Entry 5Y17 (X-ray diffraction, 2.30 A resolution); this record covers chains B and D of the 4 polymer chains in the assembly.

== Chain B (and D) ==
Protein: Catalase
Source organism: Mycothermus thermophilus
Notes: EC 1.11.1.6; chain D of this document is another copy of the same molecule, construct and numbering; everything in this record applies to it too
UniProt: M4GGR7 (M4GGR7_9PEZI); residues 21-698 here correspond to UniProt positions 22-699 (UniProt number = residue number + 1)
Sequence (678 residues; each row starts with the number of its first residue):
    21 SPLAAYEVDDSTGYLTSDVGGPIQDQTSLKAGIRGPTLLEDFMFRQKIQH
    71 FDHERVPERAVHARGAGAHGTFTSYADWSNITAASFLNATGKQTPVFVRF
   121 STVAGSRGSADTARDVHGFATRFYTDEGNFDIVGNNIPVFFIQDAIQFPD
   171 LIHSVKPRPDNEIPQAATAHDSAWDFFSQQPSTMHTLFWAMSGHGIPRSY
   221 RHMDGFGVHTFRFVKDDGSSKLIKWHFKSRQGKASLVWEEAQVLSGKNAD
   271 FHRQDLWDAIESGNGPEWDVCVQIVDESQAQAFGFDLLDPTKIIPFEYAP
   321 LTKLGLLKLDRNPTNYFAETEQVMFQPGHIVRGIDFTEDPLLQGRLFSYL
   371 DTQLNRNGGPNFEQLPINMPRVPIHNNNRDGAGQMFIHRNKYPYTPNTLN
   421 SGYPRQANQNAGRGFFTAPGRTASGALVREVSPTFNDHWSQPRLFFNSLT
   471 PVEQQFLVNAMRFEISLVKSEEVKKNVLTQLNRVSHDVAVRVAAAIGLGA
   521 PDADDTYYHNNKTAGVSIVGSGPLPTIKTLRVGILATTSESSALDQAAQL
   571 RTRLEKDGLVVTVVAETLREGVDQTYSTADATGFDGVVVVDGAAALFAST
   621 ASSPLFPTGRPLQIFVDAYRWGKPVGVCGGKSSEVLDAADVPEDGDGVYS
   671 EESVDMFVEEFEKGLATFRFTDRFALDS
Not modelled in the structure: 619-621
Construct notes: engineered mutation Phe316 (Glu317 in M4GGR7)
Ion coordination: Ca2+ near Ser255 (its only coordinating residue here); cis-heme d hydroxychlorin gamma-spirolactone Fe near Tyr369 (its only coordinating residue here)
Residues lining bound ligands:
  - cis-heme d hydroxychlorin gamma-spirolactone (HDD), molecule 1: Ile68, Phe71, Asp72
  - cis-heme d hydroxychlorin gamma-spirolactone (HDD), molecule 2: Arg79, Ala80, Val81, His82, Arg119, Gly138, Phe139, Ala140, Val153, Gly154, Asn155, Phe160, Ala165, Phe168, Val228, His229, Val343, Phe345, Leu361, Gly364, Arg365, Ser368, Tyr369, Thr372, Gln373, Arg376
From the paper describing this entry:
  - mutagenesis - P158W, Q293W: decreased expression
  - mutagenesis - H246W, I314F, L321A, V536W: decreased catalytic activity on catechol
  - mutagenesis - V536A: unchanged catalytic activity
  - mutagenesis - H246W, I313F, I314F, L321A: unchanged catalytic activity on catalase
  - mutagenesis - V536W: increased catalytic activity on catalase

== Chain B / chain D interface ==
Contacting residue pairs (252):
  Gln44(B) - Arg449(D)
  Asp45(B) - Ile166(D)
  Gln46(B) - Ile166(D)
  Gln46(B) - Gln167(D)
  Gln46(B) - Asp170(D)
  Gln46(B) - Gln200(D)
  Thr47(B) - Asp164(D)
  Thr47(B) - Ile166(D)
  Thr47(B) - Arg449(D)
  Thr47(B) - Glu450(D)
  Thr47(B) - Val451(D)
  Ser48(B) - Asp164(D)  hydrogen bond
  Ser48(B) - Ile166(D)
  Ser48(B) - Val448(D)
  Ser48(B) - Arg449(D)
  Leu49(B) - Leu447(D)
  Leu49(B) - Val448(D)
  Leu49(B) - Arg449(D)
  Lys50(B) - Ala446(D)
  Lys50(B) - Leu447(D)
  Lys50(B) - Val448(D)  hydrogen bond (backbone-backbone)
  Lys50(B) - Glu450(D)  hydrogen bond (side chain-backbone)
  Ala51(B) - Ala443(D)
  Gly52(B) - Ser444(D)
  Gly52(B) - Ala446(D)  hydrogen bond (backbone-backbone)
  Ile53(B) - Val448(D)  hydrophobic
  Ile53(B) - Glu450(D)
  Ile53(B) - Val451(D)
  Ile53(B) - Ser452(D)
  Arg54(B) - Ala300(D)
  Arg54(B) - Gln301(D)  hydrogen bond
  Arg54(B) - Asp306(D)  salt bridge
  Arg54(B) - Leu308(D)
  Arg54(B) - Glu358(D)
  Gly55(B) - Glu358(D)
  Pro56(B) - Glu358(D)
  Pro56(B) - Gln363(D)
  Thr57(B) - Gln363(D)  hydrogen bond (backbone-side chain)
  Asp61(B) - Arg449(D)  salt bridge
  Met63(B) - Arg449(D)
  Phe64(B) - Ala165(D)  hydrophobic
  Phe64(B) - Ile166(D)  hydrophobic
  Phe64(B) - Gly364(D)
  Phe64(B) - Phe367(D)  hydrophobic
  Arg65(B) - Phe367(D)
  Lys67(B) - Ile166(D)  hydrogen bond (side chain-backbone)
  Lys67(B) - Asp170(D)  salt bridge
  Ile68(B) - Ala165(D)
  Ile68(B) - Pro169(D)
  Ile68(B) - Phe367(D)  hydrophobic
  Ile68(B) - Ser368(D)
  Gln69(B) - Phe367(D)
  Gln69(B) - Asp371(D)
  Phe71(B) - Ala80(D)  hydrophobic
  Phe71(B) - Phe168(D)  hydrophobic
  Phe71(B) - Pro169(D)  hydrophobic
  Phe71(B) - Ile172(D)  hydrophobic
  Asp72(B) - Phe367(D)
  Asp72(B) - Ser368(D)  hydrogen bond
  Asp72(B) - Asp371(D)
  Asp72(B) - Thr372(D)  hydrogen bond (backbone-side chain)
  Asp72(B) - Asn375(D)
  His73(B) - Asp371(D)  salt bridge
  His73(B) - Asn375(D)
  Glu74(B) - His173(D)  salt bridge
  Arg75(B) - Pro77(D)
  Arg75(B) - Glu78(D)
  Arg75(B) - Ala80(D)  hydrogen bond (side chain-backbone)
  Arg75(B) - Lys176(D)
  Arg75(B) - Asn375(D)  hydrogen bond (backbone-side chain)
  Val76(B) - Pro77(D)
  Pro77(B) - Arg75(D)
  Pro77(B) - Val76(D)
  Pro77(B) - Pro77(D)
  Glu78(B) - Arg75(D)
  Glu78(B) - Arg127(D)
  Ala80(B) - Arg75(D)  hydrogen bond (backbone-side chain)
  Arg84(B) - Gln185(D)
  Ser126(B) - Arg127(D)  hydrogen bond
  Ser126(B) - Gly128(D)
  Arg127(B) - Glu78(D)  salt bridge
  Arg127(B) - Ser126(D)
  Arg127(B) - Arg127(D)  hydrogen bond (backbone-backbone)
  Arg127(B) - Gly128(D)  hydrogen bond (backbone-backbone)
  Arg127(B) - Ser129(D)
  Arg127(B) - Glu182(D)  salt bridge
  Gly128(B) - Ser126(D)
  Gly128(B) - Gly128(D)
  Gly128(B) - Ser129(D)
  Gly128(B) - Gln185(D)
  Ser129(B) - Gly128(D)
  Asp164(B) - Thr47(D)
  Asp164(B) - Ser48(D)  hydrogen bond
  Ala165(B) - Phe64(D)  hydrophobic
  Ala165(B) - Ile68(D)
  Ile166(B) - Asp45(D)
  Ile166(B) - Gln46(D)
  Ile166(B) - Thr47(D)
  Ile166(B) - Ser48(D)
  Ile166(B) - Phe64(D)  hydrophobic
  Ile166(B) - Lys67(D)  hydrogen bond (backbone-side chain)
  Gln167(B) - Gln46(D)  hydrogen bond (side chain-backbone)
  Phe168(B) - Phe71(D)  hydrophobic
  Pro169(B) - Lys67(D)
  Pro169(B) - Ile68(D)
  Pro169(B) - Phe71(D)  hydrophobic
  Asp170(B) - Gln46(D)  hydrogen bond
  Asp170(B) - Lys67(D)  salt bridge
  Ile172(B) - Phe71(D)  hydrophobic
  His173(B) - Glu74(D)  salt bridge
  Lys176(B) - Arg75(D)
  Arg178(B) - Trp277(D)
  Pro179(B) - Asn335(D)
  Pro179(B) - Tyr336(D)  hydrogen bond (backbone-backbone)
  Asp180(B) - Trp277(D)
  Asp180(B) - Pro333(D)
  Asp180(B) - Thr334(D)
  Asp180(B) - Tyr336(D)  hydrogen bond (backbone-backbone)
  Asn181(B) - Arg273(D)
  Asn181(B) - Trp277(D)
  Asn181(B) - Tyr336(D)
  Glu182(B) - Arg127(D)  salt bridge
  Glu182(B) - Asp270(D)
  Glu182(B) - Arg273(D)  salt bridge
  Glu182(B) - Tyr336(D)
  Ile183(B) - Asp270(D)
  Ile183(B) - Arg273(D)
  Ile183(B) - Gln274(D)
  Pro184(B) - Asp270(D)
  Gln185(B) - Arg84(D)
  Gln185(B) - Gly128(D)
  Gln185(B) - Asp270(D)  hydrogen bond (backbone-side chain)
  Gln200(B) - Gln46(D)
  Glu259(B) - Pro627(D)
  Gln262(B) - Gly266(D)
  Gln262(B) - Lys267(D)  hydrogen bond
  Ser265(B) - Gly266(D)  hydrogen bond (side chain-backbone)
  Gly266(B) - Gln262(D)
  Gly266(B) - Ser265(D)
  Gly266(B) - Gly266(D)
  Lys267(B) - Gln262(D)  hydrogen bond
  Asp270(B) - Ile183(D)
  Asp270(B) - Pro184(D)
  Asp270(B) - Gln185(D)  hydrogen bond (side chain-backbone)
  Arg273(B) - Asn181(D)
  Arg273(B) - Glu182(D)  salt bridge
  Arg273(B) - Ile183(D)
  Gln274(B) - Ile183(D)
  Trp277(B) - Asp180(D)
  Trp277(B) - Asn181(D)
  Ala300(B) - Arg54(D)
  Gln301(B) - Arg54(D)  hydrogen bond
  Asp306(B) - Arg54(D)  salt bridge
  Leu308(B) - Arg54(D)
  Pro333(B) - Asp180(D)
  Thr334(B) - Asp180(D)
  Asn335(B) - Pro179(D)
  Tyr336(B) - Pro179(D)  hydrogen bond (backbone-backbone)
  Tyr336(B) - Asp180(D)
  Tyr336(B) - Asn181(D)
  Tyr336(B) - Glu182(D)  hydrogen bond
  Glu358(B) - Arg54(D)
  Glu358(B) - Gly55(D)
  Glu358(B) - Pro56(D)
  Gln363(B) - Pro56(D)
  Gln363(B) - Thr57(D)  hydrogen bond (side chain-backbone)
  Gly364(B) - Phe64(D)
  Phe367(B) - Phe64(D)  hydrophobic
  Phe367(B) - Arg65(D)
  Phe367(B) - Ile68(D)  hydrophobic
  Phe367(B) - Gln69(D)
  Phe367(B) - Asp72(D)
  Ser368(B) - Ile68(D)
  Ser368(B) - Asp72(D)  hydrogen bond
  Asp371(B) - Gln69(D)
  Asp371(B) - Asp72(D)
  Asp371(B) - His73(D)  salt bridge
  Thr372(B) - Asp72(D)  hydrogen bond (side chain-backbone)
  Asn375(B) - Asp72(D)
  Asn375(B) - His73(D)
  Asn375(B) - Arg75(D)  hydrogen bond (side chain-backbone)
  Ala443(B) - Ala51(D)
  Ser444(B) - Gly52(D)
  Ala446(B) - Lys50(D)
  Ala446(B) - Gly52(D)  hydrogen bond (backbone-backbone)
  Leu447(B) - Leu49(D)
  Leu447(B) - Lys50(D)
  Leu447(B) - Ala51(D)  hydrophobic
  Leu447(B) - Leu58(D)  hydrophobic
  Val448(B) - Ser48(D)
  Val448(B) - Leu49(D)
  Val448(B) - Lys50(D)  hydrogen bond (backbone-backbone)
  Arg449(B) - Gln44(D)
  Arg449(B) - Thr47(D)
  Arg449(B) - Ser48(D)
  Arg449(B) - Leu49(D)
  Arg449(B) - Asp61(D)  salt bridge
  Arg449(B) - Met63(D)
  Glu450(B) - Thr47(D)
  Glu450(B) - Lys50(D)  hydrogen bond (backbone-side chain)
  Glu450(B) - Ile53(D)
  Val451(B) - Thr47(D)
  Val451(B) - Ile53(D)
  Ser452(B) - Ile53(D)
  Ser452(B) - Arg54(D)
  Gln475(B) - Pro624(D)
  Asn479(B) - Pro624(D)  hydrogen bond (side chain-backbone)
  Arg482(B) - Pro624(D)  hydrogen bond (side chain-backbone)
  Arg482(B) - Leu625(D)
  Phe483(B) - Ser597(D)
  Phe483(B) - Thr598(D)
  Ser486(B) - Leu588(D)
  Ser486(B) - Thr595(D)
  Ser486(B) - Thr598(D)
  Leu487(B) - Thr598(D)
  Ala514(B) - Thr587(D)
  Ala515(B) - Thr587(D)
  Ala515(B) - Leu588(D)  hydrogen bond (backbone-backbone)
  Ala515(B) - Thr595(D)
  Ala515(B) - Leu625(D)  hydrophobic
  Ile516(B) - Leu588(D)
  Gly517(B) - Leu588(D)  hydrogen bond (backbone-backbone)
  Thr587(B) - Ala514(D)
  Thr587(B) - Ala515(D)
  Leu588(B) - Ser486(D)
  Leu588(B) - Ala515(D)  hydrogen bond (backbone-backbone)
  Leu588(B) - Ile516(D)
  Leu588(B) - Gly517(D)  hydrogen bond (backbone-backbone)
  Thr595(B) - Ser486(D)
  Thr595(B) - Ala515(D)
  Ser597(B) - Phe483(D)
  Thr598(B) - Phe483(D)
  Thr598(B) - Ser486(D)
  Thr598(B) - Leu487(D)
  Ser622(B) - Ala695(D)
  Ser623(B) - Ala695(D)
  Pro624(B) - Gln475(D)
  Pro624(B) - Asn479(D)  hydrogen bond (backbone-side chain)
  Pro624(B) - Arg482(D)  hydrogen bond (backbone-side chain)
  Pro624(B) - Ala695(D)
  Pro624(B) - Leu696(D)
  Pro624(B) - Asp697(D)
  Leu625(B) - Arg482(D)
  Pro627(B) - Glu259(D)
  Thr628(B) - Arg640(D)  hydrogen bond (backbone-side chain)
  Gly629(B) - Arg640(D)
  Gln633(B) - Gln633(D)
  Arg640(B) - Thr628(D)
  Ala695(B) - Ser623(D)
  Ala695(B) - Pro624(D)
  Leu696(B) - Pro624(D)
  Asp697(B) - Pro624(D)
Other interface residues (no listed pair), chain B (126 interface residues in all): Leu58, Arg79, Val81, Phe337, Pro360, Leu374, Gly445, Thr454, Lys494, Arg630, Arg693
Other interface residues (no listed pair), chain D (124 interface residues in all): Arg79, Val81, Arg178, Phe337, Pro360, Leu374, Gly445, Lys494, Ser622, Gly629, Arg630

== In short ==
Chain B and chain D form an interface of 126 and 124 residues respectively; the contacts include 45 hydrogen
bonds and 15 salt bridges. Polar contacts include Arg54(B)-Asp306(D), Asp61(B)-Arg449(D) and
Lys67(B)-Asp170(D). The paper reports that H246W, I314F and L321A of chain B, among others, reduce catalytic
activity on catechol; P158W and Q293W of chain B reduce expression; 8 substitutions were tested in all.
Chain B and chain D are both Catalase (Mycothermus thermophilus); the structure, CATPO mutant - E316F, was
determined by X-ray diffraction, deposited together with 5ZZ1, 5XY4 and 5XVZ.
